PDB entry 5IIN | X-ray diffraction, 2.15 A resolution | chains A and P of the 4 polymer chains in the assembly

== Chain A ==
Name: DNA polymerase lambda
Source organism: Homo sapiens
Notes: EC 2.7.7.7, 4.2.99.-
Reference sequence: Q9UGP5 (DPOLL_HUMAN); numbering as in UniProt (aligned over 242-575)
Sequence (334 residues; each row starts with the number of its first residue):
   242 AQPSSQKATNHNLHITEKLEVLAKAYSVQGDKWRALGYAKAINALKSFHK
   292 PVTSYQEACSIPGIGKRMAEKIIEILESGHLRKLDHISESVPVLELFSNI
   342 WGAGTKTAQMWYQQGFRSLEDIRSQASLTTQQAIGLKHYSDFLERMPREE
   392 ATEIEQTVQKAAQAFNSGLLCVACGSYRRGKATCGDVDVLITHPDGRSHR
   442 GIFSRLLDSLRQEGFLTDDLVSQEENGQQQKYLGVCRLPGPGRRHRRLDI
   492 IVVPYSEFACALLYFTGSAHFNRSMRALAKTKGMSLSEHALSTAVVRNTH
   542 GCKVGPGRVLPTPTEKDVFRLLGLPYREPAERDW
Not modelled in the structure: 242-249
Bound ions: Na+: Ser-339, Ile-341, Ala-344 (shared with DA5(P) of chain P); Mg2+: Asp-427, Asp-429 (together with DUP)
Ligand contacts: DUP (2'-deoxyuridine 5'-alpha,beta-imido-triphosphate): Arg-386, Gly-416, Ser-417, Arg-420, Cys-425, Gly-426, Asp-427, Asp-429, Tyr-505, Phe-506, Thr-507, Gly-508, Ser-509, Ala-510, Asn-513
Reported in the primary citation:
  - binding site for the 6-nt DNA strand (chain P): Tyr-505
  - binding site for the 11-nt DNA strand: Arg-517, Glu-529
  - mutagenesis - E529A (2.2-fold): decreased catalytic activity on 8-oxo-dG:dC
  - specificity-determining residues: Glu-529
  - mutagenesis - R514L: decreased catalytic activity on all substrates tested
  - mutagenesis - E529A: increased catalytic activity on 8-oxo-dG:dA

== Chain P ==
Molecule: 6-nt DNA strand
Sequence (6 nucleotides; each row starts with the number of its first residue):
     1 CAGTAC
Bound ions: Na+: DA5 (shared with Ser-339(A), Ile-341(A), Ala-344(A) of chain A)

== How chain A and chain P interact ==
Pairs across the interface (19):
  Ile-341(A) / DA5(P)  phosphate contact
  Trp-342(A) / DA5(P)  hydrogen bond to the phosphate
  Trp-342(A) / DC6(P)  hydrogen bond to the phosphate
  Gly-343(A) / DT4(P)  phosphate contact
  Gly-343(A) / DA5(P)  hydrogen bond to the phosphate
  Ala-344(A) / DT4(P)  phosphate contact
  Ala-344(A) / DA5(P)  phosphate contact
  Gly-345(A) / DT4(P)  hydrogen bond to the phosphate
  Thr-346(A) / DT4(P)  hydrogen bond to the phosphate
  Lys-347(A) / DG3(P)  phosphate contact
  Lys-347(A) / DT4(P)  hydrogen bond to the phosphate
  Thr-348(A) / DG3(P)  phosphate contact
  Thr-348(A) / DT4(P)  hydrogen bond to the phosphate
  Asp-429(A) / DC6(P)  phosphate contact
  Leu-474(A) / DC6(P)  sugar contact
  Arg-488(A) / DC6(P)  salt bridge to the phosphate
  Asp-490(A) / DC6(P)  phosphate contact
  Tyr-505(A) / DC6(P)  hydrogen bond to the base
  Phe-506(A) / DC6(P)  phosphate contact
Other interface residues (no listed pair), chain A (15 interface residues in all): Lys-472

== Overview ==
Chain A and chain P form an interface of 15 and 4 residues respectively, with 8 hydrogen bonds and 1 salt
bridge. Polar contacts include Tyr-505(A)/DC6(P), Trp-342(A)/DA5(P) and Trp-342(A)/DC6(P). The paper reports a
binding site for the 11-nt DNA strand at Arg-517(A) and Glu-529(A); E529A of chain A reduces catalytic
activity on 8-oxo-dG:dC.
Here chain A is DNA polymerase lambda (Homo sapiens) and chain P is a 6-nt DNA strand. Entry 5IIN (Crystal
structure of the pre-catalytic ternary extension complex of DNA polymerase lambda with an 8-oxo-dG:dC
base-pair) was determined by X-ray diffraction (same publication as 5III, 5IIJ, 5IIK, 5IIL, 5IIM and 5IIO).
